7VVO - chains B and G of the 6 polymer chains in the assembly; structure by electron microscopy, 4.10 A resolution (low resolution: residue-level contacts below are approximate; hydrogen-bond / salt-bridge calls are withheld).

[Chain B]
Name: Guanine nucleotide-binding protein G(I)/G(S)/G(T) subunit beta-1
From: Rattus norvegicus
Reference sequence: P54311 (GBB1_RAT); residues 2-340 here = UniProt positions 2-340
Amino-acid sequence (351 residues; row label = number of the first residue in the row; numbers below 1 keep their minus sign (Met-10 is residue -10)):
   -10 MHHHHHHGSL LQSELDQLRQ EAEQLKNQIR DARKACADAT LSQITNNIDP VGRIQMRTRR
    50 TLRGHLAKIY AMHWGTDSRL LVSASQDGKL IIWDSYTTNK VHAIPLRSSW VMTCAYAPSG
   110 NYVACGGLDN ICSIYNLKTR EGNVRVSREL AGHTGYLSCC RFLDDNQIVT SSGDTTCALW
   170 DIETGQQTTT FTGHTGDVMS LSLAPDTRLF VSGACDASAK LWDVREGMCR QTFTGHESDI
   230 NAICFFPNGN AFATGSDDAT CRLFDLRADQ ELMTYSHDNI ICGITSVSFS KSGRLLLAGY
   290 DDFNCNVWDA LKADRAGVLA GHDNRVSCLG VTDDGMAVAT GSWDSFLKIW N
Unresolved in the structure: -10 to 2
Construct notes: expression tag (-10 to 1)
Curated features (UniProtKB/Swiss-Prot):
  - modified residue: Ser2 (N-acetylserine), His266 (Phosphohistidine)
Cystine bridges: Cys121-Cys149

[Chain G]
Name: Guanine nucleotide-binding protein G(I)/G(S)/G(O) subunit gamma-2
From: Bos taurus
Reference sequence: P63212 (GBG2_BOVIN); numbering as in UniProt (aligned over 1-67)
Amino-acid sequence (68 residues; each row starts with the number of its first residue):
     1 MASNNTASIA QARKLVEQLK MEANIDRIKV SKAAADLMAY CEAHAKEDPL LTPVPASENP
    61 FREKKFFS
Unresolved in the structure: 1-6, 63-68
Construct notes: expression tag (68)
Curated features (UniProtKB/Swiss-Prot):
  - modified residue: Ala2 (N-acetylalanine)

[Interface between chain B and chain G]
Residue-residue contacts (69):
  Leu4(B) - Ser8(G)
  Leu4(B) - Ile9(G)
  Leu4(B) - Ala12(G)
  Leu7(B) - Ala12(G)
  Glu10(B) - Val16(G)
  Leu14(B) - Leu19(G)
  Leu14(B) - Lys20(G)
  Leu14(B) - Ala23(G)
  Gln17(B) - Ala23(G)
  Ile18(B) - Glu22(G)
  Ile18(B) - Ala23(G)
  Ala21(B) - Arg27(G)
  Arg22(B) - Arg27(G)
  Cys25(B) - Arg27(G)
  Cys25(B) - Lys29(G)
  Cys25(B) - Val30(G)
  Ala26(B) - Val30(G)
  Asp27(B) - Lys29(G)
  Ala28(B) - Val30(G)
  Leu30(B) - Ala34(G)
  Val40(B) - Leu51(G)
  Ile43(B) - Leu50(G)
  Ile43(B) - Leu51(G)
  Met45(B) - Leu50(G)
  Arg48(B) - Asn59(G)
  Arg48(B) - Phe61(G)
  Arg49(B) - Pro60(G)
  Arg49(B) - Phe61(G)
  Arg49(B) - Arg62(G)
  Ser84(B) - Phe61(G)
  Tyr85(B) - Pro60(G)
  Tyr85(B) - Phe61(G)
  Arg219(B) - Glu22(G)
  Gln220(B) - Ile25(G)
  Phe235(B) - Leu37(G)
  Phe235(B) - Tyr40(G)
  Pro236(B) - Tyr40(G)
  Asn237(B) - Asp36(G)
  Asn237(B) - Tyr40(G)
  Arg256(B) - Arg27(G)
  Arg256(B) - Ile28(G)
  Ala257(B) - Arg27(G)
  Ala257(B) - Ile28(G)
  Ala257(B) - Val30(G)
  Ala257(B) - Ala33(G)
  Asp258(B) - Ile25(G)
  Asp258(B) - Arg27(G)
  Gln259(B) - Val30(G)
  Leu261(B) - Val30(G)
  Leu261(B) - Leu37(G)
  Ser279(B) - Asp48(G)
  Lys280(B) - Asp48(G)
  Ser281(B) - Cys41(G)
  Ser281(B) - His44(G)
  Ser281(B) - Ala45(G)
  Ser281(B) - Asp48(G)
  Gly282(B) - Cys41(G)
  Arg283(B) - Cys41(G)
  Arg283(B) - Leu51(G)
  Leu284(B) - Leu50(G)
  Leu284(B) - Leu51(G)
  Leu300(B) - Met38(G)
  Gly324(B) - Asp48(G)
  Gly324(B) - Pro49(G)
  Gly324(B) - Leu50(G)
  Met325(B) - Pro49(G)
  Met325(B) - Leu50(G)
  Ala326(B) - Phe61(G)
  Val327(B) - Leu50(G)
Also at the interface, not in a pair above, chain B (51 interface residues in all): Ala11, Ala24, Ile37, Thr181, Met217, Cys218, Thr221, Leu252, Asp254, Asn340
Also at the interface, not in a pair above, chain G (35 interface residues in all): Arg13, Lys14, Glu17, Met21, Asp26

[In short]
The interface between chain B and chain G involves 51 residues on one side and 35 on the other.
Here chain B is Guanine nucleotide-binding protein G(I)/G(S)/G(T) subunit beta-1 (Rattus norvegicus) and chain
G is Guanine nucleotide-binding protein G(I)/G(S)/G(O) subunit gamma-2 (Bos taurus). Entry 7VVO (PTH-bound
human PTH1R in complex with Gs (class5)) was determined by electron microscopy, deposited together with 7VVJ,
7VVK, 7VVL, 7VVM and 7VVN.
